Entry 5ST5 (X-ray diffraction, 1.61 A resolution); this record covers chains A and B.

== Chain A ==
Molecule: Pre-mRNA-splicing factor 8
Source organism: Saccharomyces cerevisiae S288C
Reference sequence: P33334 (PRP8_YEAST); numbering as in UniProt (aligned over 1836-2090)
Sequence (258 residues; numbered 1833 to 2090; the number before each row is that of its first residue):
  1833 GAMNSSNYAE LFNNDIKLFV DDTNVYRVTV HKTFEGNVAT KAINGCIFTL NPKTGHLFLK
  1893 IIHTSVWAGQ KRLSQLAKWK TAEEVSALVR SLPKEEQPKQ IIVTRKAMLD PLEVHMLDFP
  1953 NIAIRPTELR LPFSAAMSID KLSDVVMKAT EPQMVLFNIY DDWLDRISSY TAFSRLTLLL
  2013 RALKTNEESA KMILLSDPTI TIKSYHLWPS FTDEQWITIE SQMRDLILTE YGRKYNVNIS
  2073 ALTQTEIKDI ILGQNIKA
Unresolved in the structure: 2070-2090
Sequence notes: expression tag (1833-1835)

== Chain B ==
Molecule: A1 cistron-splicing factor AAR2
Source organism: Saccharomyces cerevisiae S288C
Reference sequence: P32357 (AAR2_YEAST); aligned to UniProt positions 1-317 over residues 1-317
Sequence (308 residues; row label = number of the first residue in the row; note: 13 numbers in that range are skipped by the numbering (no residue carries them; nothing is unmodelled there); numbers below 1 keep their minus sign (Gly-3 is residue -3)):
    -3 GAMAMNTVPF TSAPIEVTIG IDQYSFNVKE NQPFHGIKDI PIGHVHVIHF QHADNSSMRY
    57 GYWFDCRMGN FYIQYDPKDG LYKMMEERDG AKFENIVHNF KERQMMVSYP KIDEDDTWYN
   117 LTEFVQMDKI RKIVRKDENQ FSYVDSSMTT VQENEL
   166 SSSSSDPAHS LNYTVINFKS REAIRPGHEM EDFLDKSYYL NTVMLQGIFK NSSNYFGELQ
   226 FAFLNAMFFG NYGSSLQWHA MIELICSSAT VPKHMLDKLD EILYYQIKTL PEQYSDILLN
   286 ERVWNICLYS SFQKNSLHNT EKIMENKYPE LL
Unresolved in the structure: -3 to 0, 166-169
Sequence notes: expression tag (-3 to 0); conflict Ser166 (Leu153 in P32357), Ser167 (Lys154 in P32357), Ser170 (Asp in P32357)
Ligand contacts:
  - (3S)-3-amino-3-(3-chlorophenyl)propan-1-ol (UXB), molecule 1: Pro5, Phe6, Thr7, Tyr68, Gln70, Glu83, Lys88, Phe89, Ile92, Phe96
  - (3S)-3-amino-3-(3-chlorophenyl)propan-1-ol (UXB), molecule 2: Ile17, Tyr20, Ser21, Phe22, Val103, Pro106
Curated features (UniProtKB/Swiss-Prot):
  - region: Leu261 to Ile282 (Leucine-zipper)
  - modified residue: Ser253 (Phosphoserine), Thr274 (Phosphothreonine)

== Chain A / chain B interface ==
Pairs across the interface - 17 pairs, chain A then chain B:
  Gln1907(A) - Met195(B)
  Gln1907(A) - Leu199(B)
  Leu1908(A) - Met195(B)  hydrophobic
  Trp1911(A) - Glu194(B)
  Trp1911(A) - Met195(B)  hydrophobic
  Trp1911(A) - Phe198(B)  hydrophobic
  Asp1942(A) - Lys184(B)  salt bridge
  Asp1942(A) - Phe198(B)
  Glu1945(A) - Lys184(B)  salt bridge
  Val1946(A) - Ile189(B)  hydrophobic
  Val1946(A) - Glu194(B)
  Val1946(A) - Phe198(B)  hydrophobic
  His1947(A) - Glu194(B)  salt bridge
  Leu1949(A) - Lys184(B)
  Leu1949(A) - Ser185(B)
  Leu1949(A) - Arg186(B)
  Asp1950(A) - Arg186(B)  salt bridge

== Overview ==
9 residues of chain A and 8 residues of chain B are in contact; the contacts include 4 salt bridges. Polar
contacts include Asp1942(A)-Lys184(B), Glu1945(A)-Lys184(B) and His1947(A)-Glu194(B). Bound to chain B:
(3S)-3-amino-3-(3-chlorophenyl)propan-1-ol.
Here chain A is Pre-mRNA-splicing factor 8 and chain B is A1 cistron-splicing factor AAR2, both from
Saccharomyces cerevisiae S288C. Entry 5ST5 (PanDDA analysis group deposition -- Aar2/RNaseH in complex with
fragment P02D06 from the F2X-Universal Library) was determined by X-ray diffraction (same publication as 5ST0,
5ST1, 5ST2, 5ST3, 5ST4, 5ST6 and 248 further entries).
